Entry 5XB8 (X-ray diffraction, 1.79 A resolution); this record covers chains C and D of the 4 polymer chains in the assembly.

[Chain C (and D)]
Name: Thermophilic dibenzothiophene desulfurization enzyme C
From: Paenibacillus sp. A11-2
Notes: chain D of this document is another copy of the same molecule, construct and numbering; everything in this record applies to it too
Reference sequence: Q9LBX2 (Q9LBX2_9BACL); residue numbers follow UniProt; this construct covers 1-414
Amino-acid sequence (414 residues; row label = number of the first residue in the row):
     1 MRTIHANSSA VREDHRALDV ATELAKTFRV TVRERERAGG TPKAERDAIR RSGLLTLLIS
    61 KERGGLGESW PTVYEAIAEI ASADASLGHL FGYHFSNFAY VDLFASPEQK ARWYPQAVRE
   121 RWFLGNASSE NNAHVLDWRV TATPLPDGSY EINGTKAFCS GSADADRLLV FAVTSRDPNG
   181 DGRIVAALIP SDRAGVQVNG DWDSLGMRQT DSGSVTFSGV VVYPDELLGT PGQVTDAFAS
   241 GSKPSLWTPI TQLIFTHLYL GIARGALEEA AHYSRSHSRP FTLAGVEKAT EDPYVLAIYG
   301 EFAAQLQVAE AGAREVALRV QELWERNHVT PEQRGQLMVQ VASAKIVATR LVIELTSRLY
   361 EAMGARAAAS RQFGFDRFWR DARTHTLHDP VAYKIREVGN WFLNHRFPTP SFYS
Not modelled in the structure: 1-13, 129-137, 282-285 (chain D: 1-14, 129-137, 282-284)
Reported in the primary citation:
  - catalytic residues: His89, Ser160
  - catalytic residues: Tyr93, His388 (proposed by the authors, not directly observed)
  - mutagenesis - Y93F: abolished catalytic activity on BT
  - specificity-determining residues: Tyr413 (proposed by the authors, not directly observed)
  - mutagenesis - Y93A: abolished catalytic activity

[How chain C and chain D interact]
Residue-residue contacts (72):
  Trp202(C) - Ala369(D)  hydrophobic
  Asp203(C) - Ala369(D)
  Asp203(C) - Ser370(D)
  Asp203(C) - Arg371(D)  salt bridge
  Ser204(C) - Ala368(D)
  Ser204(C) - Ala369(D)
  Ser204(C) - Arg371(D)
  Leu205(C) - Tyr360(D)
  Leu205(C) - Ala368(D)  hydrogen bond (backbone-backbone)
  Leu205(C) - Arg371(D)
  Leu205(C) - Asp376(D)
  Arg208(C) - Arg371(D)
  Phe281(C) - Pro390(D)
  Phe281(C) - Tyr393(D)  hydrophobic
  Asp292(C) - Tyr393(D)  hydrogen bond
  Pro293(C) - Tyr393(D)
  Tyr294(C) - Ala392(D)  hydrophobic
  Tyr294(C) - Tyr393(D)
  Tyr294(C) - Arg396(D)
  Arg350(C) - Arg358(D)
  Arg350(C) - Glu361(D)  salt bridge
  Ile353(C) - Ser357(D)
  Ser357(C) - Ile353(D)
  Ser357(C) - Trp379(D)  hydrogen bond
  Ser357(C) - Arg383(D)  hydrogen bond (backbone-side chain)
  Arg358(C) - Arg350(D)
  Arg358(C) - Arg383(D)
  Tyr360(C) - Leu205(D)
  Tyr360(C) - Trp379(D)  hydrophobic
  Tyr360(C) - Arg383(D)
  Tyr360(C) - Leu387(D)
  Glu361(C) - Arg350(D)  salt bridge
  Glu361(C) - Arg383(D)  salt bridge
  Glu361(C) - Leu387(D)
  Gly364(C) - Leu387(D)
  Ala365(C) - Leu387(D)
  Ala368(C) - Ser204(D)
  Ala368(C) - Leu205(D)  hydrogen bond (backbone-backbone)
  Ala368(C) - Thr384(D)
  Ala368(C) - Leu387(D)  hydrophobic
  Ala369(C) - Trp202(D)  hydrophobic
  Ala369(C) - Asp203(D)
  Ala369(C) - Ser204(D)
  Ser370(C) - Asp203(D)
  Arg371(C) - Asp203(D)  salt bridge
  Arg371(C) - Ser204(D)
  Arg371(C) - Leu205(D)
  Arg371(C) - Arg208(D)
  Asp376(C) - Leu205(D)
  Asp376(C) - Trp379(D)
  Trp379(C) - Ser357(D)  hydrogen bond
  Trp379(C) - Tyr360(D)  hydrophobic
  Trp379(C) - Asp376(D)
  Trp379(C) - Trp379(D)  hydrophobic
  Arg383(C) - Ser357(D)  hydrogen bond (side chain-backbone)
  Arg383(C) - Arg358(D)
  Arg383(C) - Tyr360(D)
  Arg383(C) - Glu361(D)  salt bridge
  Thr384(C) - Ala368(D)
  Leu387(C) - Tyr360(D)
  Leu387(C) - Glu361(D)
  Leu387(C) - Gly364(D)
  Leu387(C) - Ala365(D)
  Leu387(C) - Ala368(D)  hydrophobic
  Pro390(C) - Phe281(D)
  Val391(C) - Glu361(D)
  Ala392(C) - Tyr294(D)  hydrophobic
  Tyr393(C) - Phe281(D)  hydrophobic
  Tyr393(C) - Val286(D)
  Tyr393(C) - Asp292(D)  hydrogen bond
  Tyr393(C) - Tyr294(D)
  Arg396(C) - Tyr294(D)
Interface residues without a listed pair, chain C (32 interface residues in all): Thr356
Interface residues without a listed pair, chain D (32 interface residues in all): Pro293, Val391

[In short]
Chain C and chain D each contribute 32 residues to their interface, with 8 hydrogen bonds and 6 salt bridges.
Polar contacts include Asp203(C)-Arg371(D), Arg350(C)-Glu361(D) and Glu361(C)-Arg383(D). The paper reports
catalytic residues His89(C), Ser160(C) and Tyr93(C) among others; Y93F of chain C abolishes catalytic activity
on BT.
Both chains are Thermophilic dibenzothiophene desulfurization enzyme C (Paenibacillus sp. A11-2). Entry 5XB8
(Crystal structure of dibenzothiophene monooxygenase (TdsC) from Paenibacillus sp. A11-2) was determined by
X-ray diffraction (same publication as 5XDB, 5XDC, 5XDD, 5XDE and 5XDG).
